Entry 5S4T (X-ray diffraction, 2.27 A resolution); this record covers chains A and F of the 6 polymer chains in the assembly.

== Chain A ==
Name: Tubulin alpha-1B chain
From: Bos taurus
UniProtKB: P81947 (TBA1B_BOVIN); numbering as in UniProt (aligned over 1-451)
Amino-acid sequence (451 residues; numbered 1 to 451; the number before each row is that of its first residue):
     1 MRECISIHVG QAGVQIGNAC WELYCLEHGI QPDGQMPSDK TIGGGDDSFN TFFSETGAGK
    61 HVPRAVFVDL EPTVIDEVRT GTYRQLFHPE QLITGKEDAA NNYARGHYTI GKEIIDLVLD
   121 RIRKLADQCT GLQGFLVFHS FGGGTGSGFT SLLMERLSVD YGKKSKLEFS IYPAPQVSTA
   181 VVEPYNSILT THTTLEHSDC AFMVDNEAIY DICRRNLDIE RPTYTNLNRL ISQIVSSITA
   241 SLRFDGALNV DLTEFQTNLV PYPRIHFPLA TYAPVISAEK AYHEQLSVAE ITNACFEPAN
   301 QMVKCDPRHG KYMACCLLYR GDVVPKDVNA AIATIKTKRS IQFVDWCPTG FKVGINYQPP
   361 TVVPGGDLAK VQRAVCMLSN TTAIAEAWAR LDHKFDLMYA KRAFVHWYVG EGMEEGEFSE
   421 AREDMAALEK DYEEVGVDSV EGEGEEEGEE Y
Not modelled in the structure: 439-451
Ion coordination: Ca2+: Asp39, Thr41, Gly44, Glu55
Residues lining bound ligands: GTP (guanosine-5'-triphosphate): Gly10, Gln11, Ala12, Gln15, Ile16, Asp69, Asp98, Ala99, Ala100, Asn101, Ser140, Gly142, Gly143, Gly144, Thr145, Gly146, Ile171, Pro173, Val177, Ser178, Glu183, Asn206, Tyr224, Leu227, Asn228, Ile231

== Chain F ==
Name: Tubulin-Tyrosine Ligase
From: Gallus gallus
UniProtKB: E1BQ43 (E1BQ43_CHICK); residue numbers follow UniProt; this construct covers 1-378
Amino-acid sequence (384 residues; each row starts with the number of its first residue):
     1 MYTFVVRDEN SSVYAEVSRL LLATGQWKRL RKDNPRFNLM LGERNRLPFG RLGHEPGLVQ
    61 LVNYYRGADK LCRKASLVKL IKTSPELSES CTWFPESYVI YPTNLKTPVA PAQNGIRHLI
   121 NNTRTDEREV FLAAYNRRRE GREGNVWIAK SSAGAKGEGI LISSEASELL DFIDEQGQVH
   181 VIQKYLEKPL LLEPGHRKFD IRSWVLVDHL YNIYLYREGV LRTSSEPYNS ANFQDKTCHL
   241 TNHCIQKEYS KNYGRYEEGN EMFFEEFNQY LMDALNTTLE NSILLQIKHI IRSCLMCIEP
   301 AISTKHLHYQ SFQLFGFDFM VDEELKVWLI EVNGAPACAQ KLYAELCQGI VDVAISSVFP
   361 LADTGQKTSQ PTSIFIKLHH HHHH
Not modelled in the structure: 106-124, 153-159, 363-370, 383-384
Sequence notes: expression tag (379-384)
Ion coordination: Mg2+: Glu331, Asn333 (together with AMP-PCP)
Residues lining bound ligands: AMP-PCP (ACP; phosphomethylphosphonic acid adenylate ester): Lys74, Ile148, Lys150, Gln183, Lys184, Tyr185, Leu186, Lys198, Asp200, Arg202, Arg222, His239, Leu240, Thr241, Asn242, Asp318, Met320, Ile330, Glu331, Asn333

== Chain A / chain F interface ==
Residue-residue contacts (21):
  Gln176(A) - Pro56(F)
  Glu207(A) - His54(F)  salt bridge
  Glu297(A) - His306(F)
  Pro298(A) - Leu307(F)  hydrophobic
  Lys304(A) - His54(F)
  Asp306(A) - Arg66(F)
  Arg308(A) - Pro300(F)  hydrogen bond (side chain-backbone)
  Arg308(A) - Ala301(F)  hydrogen bond (side chain-backbone)
  Arg308(A) - Ile302(F)
  Arg308(A) - Ser303(F)  hydrogen bond (side chain-backbone)
  Arg308(A) - Leu307(F)
  His309(A) - Arg66(F)  hydrogen bond (side chain-backbone)
  His309(A) - Gly67(F)
  His309(A) - Ala301(F)
  Ser340(A) - Ala301(F)
  Glu386(A) - Gly50(F)
  Glu386(A) - Arg66(F)  salt bridge
  Arg390(A) - Gly50(F)
  Arg390(A) - His54(F)  hydrogen bond
  His393(A) - Arg51(F)
  Glu433(A) - Arg46(F)  salt bridge
Also at the interface, not in a pair above, chain A (17 interface residues in all): Pro175, Ala299, Cys305, Lys338
Also at the interface, not in a pair above, chain F (16 interface residues in all): Gly53, Gly57, His308

== Overview ==
17 residues of chain A and 16 residues of chain F are in contact; the contacts include 5 hydrogen bonds and 3
salt bridges. Polar pairs include Glu207(A)-His54(F), Glu386(A)-Arg66(F) and Glu433(A)-Arg46(F). Bound to
chain A: GTP. Chain F binds AMP-PCP.
Here chain A is Tubulin alpha-1B chain (Bos taurus) and chain F is Tubulin-Tyrosine Ligase (Gallus gallus).
Entry 5S4T (Tubulin-Z328695024-complex) was determined by X-ray diffraction, deposited together with 5S4L,
5S4M, 5S4N, 5S4O, 5S4P, 5S4Q and 52 further entries.
